Entry 4OG6 (X-ray diffraction, 1.49 A resolution); this record covers chain A.

Chain A:
Molecule: Menin
Source organism: Homo sapiens
UniProt: O00255 (MEN1_HUMAN); numbering as in UniProt; present here: 1-53, 74-386, 399-461, 539-593
Sequence (489 residues; row label = number of the first residue in the row; note: 109 numbers in that range are skipped by the numbering (no residue carries them; nothing is unmodelled there); numbers below 1 keep their minus sign (Gly-4 is residue -4)):
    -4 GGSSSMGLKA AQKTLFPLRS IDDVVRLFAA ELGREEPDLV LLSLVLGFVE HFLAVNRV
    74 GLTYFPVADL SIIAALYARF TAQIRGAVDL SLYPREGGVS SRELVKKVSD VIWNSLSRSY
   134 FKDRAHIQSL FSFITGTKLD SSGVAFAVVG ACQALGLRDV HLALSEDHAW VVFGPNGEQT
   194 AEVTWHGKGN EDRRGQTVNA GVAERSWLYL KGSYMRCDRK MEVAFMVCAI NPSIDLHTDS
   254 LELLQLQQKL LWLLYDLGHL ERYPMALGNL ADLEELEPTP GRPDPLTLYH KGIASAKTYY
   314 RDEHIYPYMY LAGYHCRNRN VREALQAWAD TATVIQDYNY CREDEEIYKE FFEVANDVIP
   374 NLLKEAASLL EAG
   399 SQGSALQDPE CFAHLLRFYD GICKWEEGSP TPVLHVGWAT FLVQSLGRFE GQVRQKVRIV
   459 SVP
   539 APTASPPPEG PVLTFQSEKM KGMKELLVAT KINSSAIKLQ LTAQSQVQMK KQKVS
Disordered / not traced: -4 to 1, 539-547, 589-593
Differences from the reference sequence: expression tag (-4 to 0)
Small-molecule neighbours: 2S9 (4-(3-{4-[(R)-cyclopentyl(3-fluorophenyl)hydroxymethyl]piperidin-1-yl}propoxy)benzonitrile): Ser155, Leu177, Ser178, Glu179, Asp180, His181, Ala182, Phe238, Cys241, Ala242, Met278, Tyr319, Met322, Tyr323, Ala325, Gly326, Trp341, Glu363, Val367
Swiss-Prot annotation at these positions:
  - modified residue: Ser543 (Phosphoserine)
  - natural variant: Pro12 (P12L: In MEN1), Leu22 (L22R: In MEN1), Glu26 (E26K: In parathyroid adenoma and MEN1), Leu39 (L39W: In MEN1), Gly42 (G42D: In MEN1), Glu45 (E45G: In MEN1; E45K: In MEN1), Leu89 to Ala95 (deletion: In MEN1), Arg98 (R98L: In MEN1), Gly110 (G110E: In MEN1), Lys119 (deletion: In MEN1), Lys135 (K135I: In MEN1), His139 (H139D: In MEN1; H139P: In MEN1; H139R: In MEN1; H139Y: In MEN1), 75 further natural variant entries in UniProt
  - mutagenesis: Ala182 (A182F: Reduced interaction with KMT2A), Met278 (M278W: Loss of interaction with KMT2A and JUND), Asp285 (D285R: Reduced interaction with KMT2A; when associated with R-288 and R-290), Glu288 (E288R: Reduced interaction with KMT2A; when associated with R-285 and R-290), Glu290 (E290R: Reduced interaction with KMT2A; when associated with R-285 and R-288), Tyr319 (Y319A: Reduced interaction with KMT2A), Tyr323 (Y323A: Reduced interaction with KMT2A), Glu366 (E366A: Reduced interaction with KMT2A; when associated with A-370), Asp370 (D370A: Reduced interaction with KMT2A; when associated with A-366)
What the authors report for this chain:
  - binding site for 2S9: His181

In short:
Bound to chain A: compound 2S9. From UniProt: 9 mutagenesis sites. From the paper: a binding site for 2S9 at
His181.
Chain A is Menin (Homo sapiens); the structure, Human menin with bound inhibitor MIV-4, was determined by
X-ray diffraction together with 4OG3, 4OG4, 4OG5 and 4OG8 from the same study.
